8AAS - chains B and C of the 4 polymer chains in the assembly; structure by X-ray diffraction, 3.20 A resolution.

[Chain B]
Protein: RPA32 subunit of the hetero-oligomeric complex involved in homologous recombination
Source organism: Pyrococcus abyssi GE5
UniProtKB: Q9V1Z1 (Q9V1Z1_PYRAB); residues 2-182 here correspond to UniProt positions 6-186 (UniProt number = residue number + 4)
Amino-acid sequence (183 residues; numbered 0 to 182; the number before each row is that of its first residue; numbering starts at 0):
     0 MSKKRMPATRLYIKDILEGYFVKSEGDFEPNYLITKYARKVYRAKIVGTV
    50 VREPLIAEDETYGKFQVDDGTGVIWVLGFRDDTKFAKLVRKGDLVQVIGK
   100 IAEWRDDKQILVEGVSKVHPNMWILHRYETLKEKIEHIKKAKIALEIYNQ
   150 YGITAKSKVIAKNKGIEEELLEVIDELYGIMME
Not modelled in the structure: 0-2, 181-182
Construct notes: initiating methionine (0); expression tag (1)

[Chain C]
Protein: RPA14 subunit of the hetero-oligomeric complex involved in homologous recombination
Source organism: Pyrococcus abyssi GE5
UniProtKB: Q9V1Z0 (Q9V1Z0_PYRAB); numbering as in UniProt (aligned over 2-117)
Amino-acid sequence (122 residues; each row starts with the number of its first residue; numbers below 1 keep their minus sign (Gly-4 is residue -4)):
    -4 GTGDGSEVQVRRRKPAVERKISEIREEDTRVSLIGRVIKVDKMDYMFWLD
    46 DGTGVAIIESESDLPKVGQVVRVIGRIIRNEEGIHIYAEVIQDFSDADLE
    96 ALEEIRELERKLLPRLEGEIVW
Not modelled in the structure: -4 to 4
Construct notes: expression tag (-4 to 1)

[Chain B / chain C interface]
Residue-residue contacts (57):
  Tyr11(B) with Glu104(C), hydrogen bond
  Lys13(B) with Glu112(C), salt bridge
  Lys35(B) with Trp117(C)
  Tyr36(B) with Leu111(C); Glu112(C); Ile115(C), hydrophobic
  Thr48(B) with Arg67(C), hydrogen bond; Ile69(C); Val85(C); Gln87(C)
  Val50(B) with Arg8(C)
  Arg51(B) with Arg8(C)
  Gln65(B) with Arg8(C)
  Asp67(B) with Pro10(C); Ala11(C), hydrogen bond (side chain-backbone)
  Gly69(B) with Pro10(C); Ala11(C)
  Gly71(B) with Pro10(C)
  Val72(B) with Arg8(C); Pro10(C), hydrophobic
  Lys90(B) with Glu84(C), hydrogen bond (side chain-backbone)
  Gly91(B) with Val85(C); Gln87(C), hydrogen bond (backbone-side chain)
  Asp92(B) with Gln87(C)
  Leu93(B) with Gln87(C)
  Asp106(B) with Arg7(C), salt bridge
  His118(B) with Asp91(C)
  Pro119(B) with Asp88(C); Phe89(C), hydrophobic; Ala92(C), hydrophobic
  Asn120(B) with Asp91(C), hydrogen bond (side chain-backbone); Ala92(C); Asp93(C), hydrogen bond (side chain-backbone)
  Trp122(B) with Glu13(C); Arg67(C); Phe89(C), hydrophobic; Leu97(C), hydrophobic
  Ile123(B) with Asp93(C); Ala96(C), hydrophobic; Leu97(C), hydrophobic
  Arg126(B) with Glu13(C), salt bridge; Arg101(C); Glu104(C), salt bridge
  Tyr127(B) with Ala96(C), hydrogen bond (side chain-backbone); Glu99(C), hydrogen bond; Ile100(C); Leu103(C), hydrophobic
  Leu130(B) with Leu107(C), hydrophobic; Leu108(C), hydrophobic
  Ile134(B) with Leu107(C), hydrophobic; Leu111(C), hydrophobic
  Ile137(B) with Leu111(C), hydrophobic
  Lys141(B) with Glu114(C), salt bridge
  Leu144(B) with Val116(C)
  Asn148(B) with Trp117(C)
  Leu176(B) with Trp117(C), hydrophobic
  Tyr177(B) with Trp117(C), hydrogen bond (side chain-backbone)
Other interface residues (no listed pair), chain B (36 interface residues in all): Val49, Thr70, Lys133, Met180
Other interface residues (no listed pair), chain C (32 interface residues in all): Lys9, Ile29

[In short]
36 residues of chain B face 32 of chain C across their interface, with 10 hydrogen bonds and 5 salt bridges.
Polar pairs include Lys13(B)-Glu112(C), Asp106(B)-Arg7(C) and Arg126(B)-Glu13(C).
Chain B is RPA32 subunit of the hetero-oligomeric complex involved in homologous recombination and chain C is
RPA14 subunit of the hetero-oligomeric complex involved in homologous recombination, both from Pyrococcus
abyssi GE5; the structure, Crystal structure of the Pyrococcus abyssi RPA trimerization core bound to
poly-dT20 ssDNA, was determined by X-ray diffraction (same publication as 8AAJ, 8C5Y, 8C5Z, 8OEJ and 8OEL).
